7E5R - chains D and N of the 21 polymer chains in the assembly; structure by electron microscopy, 3.60 A resolution.

# Chain D
Protein: H014 light chain
From: Homo sapiens
Chain sequence (210 residues; numbered 2 to 211; the number before each row is that of its first residue):
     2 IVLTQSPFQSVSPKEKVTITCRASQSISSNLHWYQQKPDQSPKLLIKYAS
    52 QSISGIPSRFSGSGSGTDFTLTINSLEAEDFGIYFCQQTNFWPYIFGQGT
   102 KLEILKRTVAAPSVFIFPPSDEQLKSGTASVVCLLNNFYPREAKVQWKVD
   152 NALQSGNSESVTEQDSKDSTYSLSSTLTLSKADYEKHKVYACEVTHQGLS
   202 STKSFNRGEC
Disordered / not traced: 107-211

# Chain N
Protein: H014 heavy chain
From: Homo sapiens
Chain sequence (223 residues; each row starts with the number of its first residue):
     1 EVQLVQSGAEVKKPGATVKISCKVSGYSFSNYYIHWVKQAPGKSLEWIGY
    51 IDPFNGGTSDNLKFKGAATLTADTSTDTAYMELSSLRSEDTAVYYCARSE
   101 YDPYYVMDYWGQGTTVTVSSASTKGPSVFPLAPSSKSTSGGTAALGCLVK
   151 DYFPEPVTVSWNSGALTSGVHTFPAVLQSSGLYSLSSVVTVPSSSLGTQT
   201 YICNVNHKPSNTKVDKKVEPKSC
Disordered / not traced: 1-2, 123-223
Disulfide bonds: C22-C96

# Chain D / chain N interface
Pairs across the interface - 13 pairs, chain D then chain N:
  S42(D) - Y95(N)
  S42(D) - G111(N)
  P43(D) - W110(N)  hydrogen bond (backbone-side chain)
  K44(D) - D108(N)
  K44(D) - W110(N)
  L45(D) - M107(N)
  L45(D) - D108(N)
  Y49(D) - Y104(N)
  W93(D) - S59(N)
  W93(D) - D60(N)
  Y95(D) - W47(N)
  Y95(D) - Y105(N)
  F97(D) - L45(N)  hydrophobic
Also at the interface, not in a pair above, chain N (14 interface residues in all): Q39, L62, Q112

# Summary
8 residues of chain D face 14 of chain N across their interface, with 1 hydrogen bond. The hydrogen-bonded
pair is P43(D)-W110(N).
Chain D is H014 light chain and chain N is H014 heavy chain, both from Homo sapiens; the structure, SARS-CoV-2
S trimer with three-antibody cocktail complex, was determined by electron microscopy, deposited together with
7E5S.
